Entry 4QV1 (X-ray diffraction, 2.50 A resolution); this record covers chains O and U of the 28 polymer chains in the assembly.

[Chain O]
Molecule: Proteasome subunit alpha type-2
Organism: Saccharomyces cerevisiae
Notes: EC 3.4.25.1; engineered mutation(s): M45A
UniProt: P23639 (PSA2_YEAST); numbering as in UniProt (aligned over 1-250)
Chain sequence (250 residues; each row starts with the number of its first residue):
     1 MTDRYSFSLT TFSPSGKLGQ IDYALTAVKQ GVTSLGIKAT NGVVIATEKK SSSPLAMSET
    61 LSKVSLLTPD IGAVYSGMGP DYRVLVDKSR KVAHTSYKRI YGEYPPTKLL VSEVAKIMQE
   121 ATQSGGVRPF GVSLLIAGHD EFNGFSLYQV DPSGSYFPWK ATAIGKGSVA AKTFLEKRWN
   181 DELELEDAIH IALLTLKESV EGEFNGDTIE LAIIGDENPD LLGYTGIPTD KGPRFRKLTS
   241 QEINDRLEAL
Curated features (UniProtKB/Swiss-Prot):
  - cross-link: Lys108 (Glycyl lysine isopeptide (Lys-Gly) (interchain with G-Cter in ubiquitin))

[Chain U]
Molecule: Proteasome subunit alpha type-1
Organism: Saccharomyces cerevisiae
Notes: EC 3.4.25.1
UniProt: P21243 (PSA1_YEAST); residues -8 to 243 here correspond to UniProt positions 1-252 (UniProt number = residue number + 9)
Chain sequence (252 residues; row label = number of the first residue in the row; numbers below 1 keep their minus sign (Met-8 is residue -8)):
    -8 MSGAAAASAA GYDRHITIFS PEGRLYQVEY AFKATNQTNI NSLAVRGKDC TVVISQKKVP
    52 DKLLDPTTVS YIFCISRTIG MVVNGPIPDA RNAALRAKAE AAEFRYKYGY DMPCDVLAKR
   112 MANLSQIYTQ RAYMRPLGVI LTFVSVDEEL GPSIYKTDPA GYYVGYKATA TGPKQQEITT
   172 NLENHFKKSK IDHINEESWE KVVEFAITHM IDALGTEFSK NDLEVGVATK DKFFTLSAEN
   232 IEERLVAIAE QD
Unresolved in the structure: -8 to 1, 243

[How chain O and chain U interact]
Residue-residue contacts - 64 pairs, chain O then chain U:
  Asp3(O) with Tyr124(U)
  Tyr5(O) with Ile7(U); Ala123(U), hydrophobic; Tyr124(U), hydrophobic
  Leu9(O) with Ile9(U), hydrophobic; Ala123(U), hydrophobic
  Gln20(O) with Ile9(U); Phe10(U), hydrogen bond (side chain-backbone)
  Tyr23(O) with Phe10(U); Ser11(U); Pro12(U), hydrophobic; Gly14(U)
  Ala24(O) with Phe10(U), hydrophobic
  Thr26(O) with Pro12(U); Glu13(U)
  Ala27(O) with Gly14(U)
  Ser52(O) with Tyr153(U), hydrogen bond
  Pro54(O) with Lys158(U), hydrogen bond (backbone-side chain); Glu174(U)
  Leu55(O) with Tyr157(U); Lys158(U), hydrogen bond (backbone-backbone); Ala159(U); Thr170(U); Leu173(U), hydrophobic; Glu174(U); Phe177(U), hydrophobic
  Ala56(O) with Gly156(U); Tyr157(U), hydrophobic
  Met57(O) with Arg37(U); Val155(U); Gly156(U), hydrogen bond (backbone-backbone); Tyr157(U); Lys158(U)
  Thr60(O) with Tyr146(U); Val155(U); Gly156(U), hydrogen bond (side chain-backbone)
  Leu61(O) with Tyr153(U)
  Met78(O) with Phe10(U), hydrophobic; Leu16(U), hydrophobic
  Pro80(O) with Gln117(U); Ala151(U); Gly152(U); Tyr153(U)
  Asp81(O) with Gln117(U)
  Arg83(O) with Ala113(U), hydrogen bond (side chain-backbone); Asn114(U); Gly152(U), hydrogen bond (side chain-backbone); Tyr154(U)
  Val84(O) with Asn114(U); Gln117(U)
  Asp87(O) with Lys110(U), salt bridge; Asn114(U)
  Gly126(O) with Arg122(U); Ala123(U), hydrogen bond (backbone-backbone)
  Val127(O) with Gln121(U); Arg122(U)
  Arg128(O) with Thr8(U); Phe10(U); Leu16(U); Thr120(U), hydrogen bond (side chain-backbone); Gln121(U), hydrogen bond (backbone-backbone)
  Pro129(O) with Phe10(U)
  Phe130(O) with Gln121(U)
  Gly131(O) with Phe10(U)
Also at the interface, not in a pair above, chain O (31 interface residues in all): Met1, Thr2, Ser53, Ala121
Also at the interface, not in a pair above, chain U (34 interface residues in all): Thr160

[In short]
Chain O and chain U form an interface of 31 and 34 residues respectively; the contacts include 11 hydrogen
bonds and 1 salt bridge. Polar pairs include Asp87(O)-Lys110(U), Gln20(O)-Phe10(U) and Ser52(O)-Tyr153(U).
Here chain O is Proteasome subunit alpha type-2 and chain U is Proteasome subunit alpha type-1, both from
Saccharomyces cerevisiae. Entry 4QV1 (yCP beta5-M45A mutant) was determined by X-ray diffraction, deposited
together with 4QUX, 4QUY, 4QV0, 4QV3, 4QV4, 4QV5 and 42 further entries.
